PDB entry 9ITH | electron microscopy, 3.40 A resolution | chain A

Chain A:
Name: Sodium channel protein type 5 subunit alpha
Organism: Homo sapiens
Reference sequence: Q14524 (SCN5A_HUMAN); residue numbers follow UniProt; this construct covers 1-2016
Sequence (2059 residues; each row starts with the number of its first residue; numbers below 1 keep their minus sign (Met-42 is residue -42)):
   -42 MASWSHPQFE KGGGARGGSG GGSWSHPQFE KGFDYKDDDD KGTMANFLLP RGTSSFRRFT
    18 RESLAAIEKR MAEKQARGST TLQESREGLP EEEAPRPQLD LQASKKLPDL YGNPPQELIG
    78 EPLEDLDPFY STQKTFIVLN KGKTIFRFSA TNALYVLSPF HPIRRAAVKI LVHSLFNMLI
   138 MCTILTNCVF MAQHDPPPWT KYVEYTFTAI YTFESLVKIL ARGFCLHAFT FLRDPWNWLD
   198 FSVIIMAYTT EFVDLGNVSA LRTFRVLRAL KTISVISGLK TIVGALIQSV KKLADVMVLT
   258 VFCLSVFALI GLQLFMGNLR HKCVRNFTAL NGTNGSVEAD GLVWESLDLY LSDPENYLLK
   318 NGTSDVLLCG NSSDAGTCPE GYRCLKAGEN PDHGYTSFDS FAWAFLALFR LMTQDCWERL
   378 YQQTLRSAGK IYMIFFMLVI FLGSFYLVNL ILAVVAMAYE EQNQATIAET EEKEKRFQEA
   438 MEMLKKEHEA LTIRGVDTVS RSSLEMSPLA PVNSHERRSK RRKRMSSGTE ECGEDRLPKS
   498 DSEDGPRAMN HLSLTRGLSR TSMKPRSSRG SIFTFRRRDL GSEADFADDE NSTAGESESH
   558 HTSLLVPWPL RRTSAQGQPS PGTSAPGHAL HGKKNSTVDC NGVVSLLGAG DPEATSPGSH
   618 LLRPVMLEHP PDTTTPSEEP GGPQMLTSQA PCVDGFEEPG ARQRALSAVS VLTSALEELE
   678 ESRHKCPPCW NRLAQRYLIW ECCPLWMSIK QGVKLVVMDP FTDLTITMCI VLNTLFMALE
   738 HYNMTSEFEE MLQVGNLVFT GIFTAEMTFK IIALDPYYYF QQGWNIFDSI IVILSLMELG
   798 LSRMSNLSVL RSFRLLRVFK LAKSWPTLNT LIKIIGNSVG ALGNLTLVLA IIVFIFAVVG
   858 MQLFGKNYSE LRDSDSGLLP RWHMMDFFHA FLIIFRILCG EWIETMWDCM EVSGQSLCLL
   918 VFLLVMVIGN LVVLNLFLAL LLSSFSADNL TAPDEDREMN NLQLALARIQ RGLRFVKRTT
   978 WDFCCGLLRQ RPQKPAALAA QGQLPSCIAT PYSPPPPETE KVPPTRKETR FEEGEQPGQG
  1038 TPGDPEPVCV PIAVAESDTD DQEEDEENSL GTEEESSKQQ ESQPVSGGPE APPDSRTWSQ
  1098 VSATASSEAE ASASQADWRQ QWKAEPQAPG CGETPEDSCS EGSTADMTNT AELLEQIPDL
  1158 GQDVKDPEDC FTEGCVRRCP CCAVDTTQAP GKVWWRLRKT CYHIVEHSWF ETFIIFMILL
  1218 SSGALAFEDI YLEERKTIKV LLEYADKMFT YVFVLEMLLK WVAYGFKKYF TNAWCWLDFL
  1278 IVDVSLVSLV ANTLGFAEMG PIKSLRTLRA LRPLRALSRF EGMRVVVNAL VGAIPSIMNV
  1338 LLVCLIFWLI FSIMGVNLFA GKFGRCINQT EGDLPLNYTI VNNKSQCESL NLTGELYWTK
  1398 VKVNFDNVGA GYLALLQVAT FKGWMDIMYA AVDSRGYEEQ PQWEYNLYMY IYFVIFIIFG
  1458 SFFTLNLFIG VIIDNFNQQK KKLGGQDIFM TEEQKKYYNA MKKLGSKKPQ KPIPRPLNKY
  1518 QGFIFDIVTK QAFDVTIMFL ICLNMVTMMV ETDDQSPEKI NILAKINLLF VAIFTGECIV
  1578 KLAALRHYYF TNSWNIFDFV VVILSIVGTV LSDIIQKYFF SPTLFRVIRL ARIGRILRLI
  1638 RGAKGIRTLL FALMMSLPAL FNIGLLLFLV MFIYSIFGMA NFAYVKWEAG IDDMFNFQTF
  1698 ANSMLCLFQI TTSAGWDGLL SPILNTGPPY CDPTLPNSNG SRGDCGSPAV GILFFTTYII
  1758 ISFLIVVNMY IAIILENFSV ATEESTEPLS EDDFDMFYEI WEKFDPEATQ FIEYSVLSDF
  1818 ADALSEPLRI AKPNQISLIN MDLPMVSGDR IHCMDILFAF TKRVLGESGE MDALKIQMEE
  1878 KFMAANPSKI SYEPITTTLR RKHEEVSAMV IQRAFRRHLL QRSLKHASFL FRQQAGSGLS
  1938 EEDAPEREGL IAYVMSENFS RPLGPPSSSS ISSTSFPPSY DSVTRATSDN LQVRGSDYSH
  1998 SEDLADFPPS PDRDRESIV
Unresolved in the structure: -42 to 118, 430-698, 945-1187, 1782-2016
Disulfide bonds: Cys280-Cys326, Cys335-Cys341, Cys906-Cys915, Cys1363-Cys1384, Cys1728-Cys1742
Glycans and other covalent adducts: N-acetylglucosamine (NAG) linked to Asn283, Asn288, Asn291, Asn318, Asn328, Asn1365, Asn1374, Asn1380, Asn1388
Differences from the reference sequence: initiating methionine (-42); expression tag (-41 to 0)
Small-molecule neighbours:
  - Tetrodotoxin (9SR; (1R,5R,6R,7R,9S,11S,12S,13S,14S)-3-amino-14-(hydroxymethyl)-8,10-dioxa-2,4-diazatetracyclo[7.3.1.1~7,11~.0~1,6~]tetradec-3-ene-5,9,12,13,14-pentol (non-preferred name)): Asp372, Cys373, Glu375, Arg893, Glu898, Glu901, Phe1418, Lys1419, Gly1420, Trp1421, Met1422, Asp1423, Gly1712, Asp1714
  - 9Z9 ((3beta,14beta,17beta,25R)-3-[4-methoxy-3-(methoxymethyl)butoxy]spirost-5-en): Asn406, Leu409, Ala413, Phe934, Leu935, Leu938, Leu939, Leu1462, Ile1466, Ile1470, Asn1474, Lys1477, Phe1760, Tyr1767, Ile1768, Ile1771, Leu1772, Phe1775
UniProt features mapped onto this chain:
  - region: Pro1974 to Tyr1977 (Interaction with NEDD4, NEDD4L and WWP2)
  - modified residue: Ser36 (Phosphoserine), Thr38 (Phosphothreonine), Ser457 (Phosphoserine), Ser460 (Phosphoserine), Ser483 (Phosphoserine), Ser484 (Phosphoserine), Thr486 (Phosphothreonine), Ser497 (Phosphoserine), Ser510 (Phosphoserine), Arg513 (Dimethylated arginine), Arg526 (Dimethylated arginine), Ser539 (Phosphoserine), Ser571 (Phosphoserine), Ser664 (Phosphoserine), Ser667 (Phosphoserine), Arg680 (Dimethylated arginine), Ser1503 (Phosphoserine)
  - glycosylation (N-linked (GlcNAc...) asparagine): Asn214, Asn283, Asn288, Asn291, Asn318, Asn328, Asn740, Asn803, Asn864, Asn1365, Asn1374, Asn1380, Asn1388, Asn1736
  - natural variant: Gly9 (G9V: In LQT3), Arg18 (R18Q: In BRGDA1 and LQT3; uncertain significance; R18W: Rare variant; uncertain significance), Arg27 (R27H: In BRGDA1 and LQT3), Glu30 (E30G: In LQT3; uncertain significance), Arg34 (R34C; R34H), Arg43 (R43Q: In LQT3), Glu48 (E48K: In LQT3; uncertain significance), Pro52 (P52S: In LQT3; uncertain significance), Arg53 (R53Q: In LQT3; uncertain significance), Asn70 (N70K: In BRGDA1; uncertain significance), Asp84 (D84N: In BRGDA1; uncertain significance), Phe93 (F93S: In BRGDA1; uncertain significance), 324 further natural variant entries in UniProt
  - mutagenesis: Gln1476 (Q1476K: Induces accelerated recovery from channel fast inactivation), Asp1610 (D1610A: Complete loss of channel inhibition by the spider Jingzhaotoxin-I; D1610R: High decrease in affinity to the sea anemone toxin anthopleurin-B), Lys1614 (K1614A: 4.2-fold decrease of channel inhibition potency by the spider Jingzhaotoxin-I), Asp1802 to Glu1804 (Abolishes calcium response on channel inactivation), Pro1974 (P1974A: Strongly reduces interaction with NEDD4, NEDD4L or WWP2), Pro1975 (P1975A: Strongly reduces interaction with NEDD4, NEDD4L or WWP2), Ser1976 (S1976A: Strongly reduces interaction with NEDD4, NEDD4L or WWP2), Tyr1977 (Y1977A: Strongly reduces interaction with NEDD4, NEDD4L or WWP2), Asp1978 (D1978A: No effect on interaction with NEDD4, NEDD4L or WWP2), Ser1979 (S1979A: No effect on interaction with NEDD4, NEDD4L or WWP2), Val1980 (V1980A: No effect on interaction with NEDD4, NEDD4L or WWP2; V1980D/R: Strongly reduces interaction with NEDD4L)

Summary:
Chain A binds Tetrodotoxin and compound 9Z9. Covalently linked N-acetylglucosamine: at Asn283, Asn288, Asn291,
Asn318, Asn328 and Asn1365 and 3 more. From UniProt: 13 mutagenesis sites.
Chain A is Sodium channel protein type 5 subunit alpha (Homo sapiens); the structure, Nav1.5 in complex with
TTX, was determined by electron microscopy together with 9ITI from the same study.
